Entry 8IYQ (electron microscopy, 2.46 A resolution); this record covers chains A and F of the 4 polymer chains in the assembly.

[Chain A]
Name: deadCbCas9
Notes: engineered mutation(s): D9A, H837A
Chain sequence (1442 residues; row label = number of the first residue in the row):
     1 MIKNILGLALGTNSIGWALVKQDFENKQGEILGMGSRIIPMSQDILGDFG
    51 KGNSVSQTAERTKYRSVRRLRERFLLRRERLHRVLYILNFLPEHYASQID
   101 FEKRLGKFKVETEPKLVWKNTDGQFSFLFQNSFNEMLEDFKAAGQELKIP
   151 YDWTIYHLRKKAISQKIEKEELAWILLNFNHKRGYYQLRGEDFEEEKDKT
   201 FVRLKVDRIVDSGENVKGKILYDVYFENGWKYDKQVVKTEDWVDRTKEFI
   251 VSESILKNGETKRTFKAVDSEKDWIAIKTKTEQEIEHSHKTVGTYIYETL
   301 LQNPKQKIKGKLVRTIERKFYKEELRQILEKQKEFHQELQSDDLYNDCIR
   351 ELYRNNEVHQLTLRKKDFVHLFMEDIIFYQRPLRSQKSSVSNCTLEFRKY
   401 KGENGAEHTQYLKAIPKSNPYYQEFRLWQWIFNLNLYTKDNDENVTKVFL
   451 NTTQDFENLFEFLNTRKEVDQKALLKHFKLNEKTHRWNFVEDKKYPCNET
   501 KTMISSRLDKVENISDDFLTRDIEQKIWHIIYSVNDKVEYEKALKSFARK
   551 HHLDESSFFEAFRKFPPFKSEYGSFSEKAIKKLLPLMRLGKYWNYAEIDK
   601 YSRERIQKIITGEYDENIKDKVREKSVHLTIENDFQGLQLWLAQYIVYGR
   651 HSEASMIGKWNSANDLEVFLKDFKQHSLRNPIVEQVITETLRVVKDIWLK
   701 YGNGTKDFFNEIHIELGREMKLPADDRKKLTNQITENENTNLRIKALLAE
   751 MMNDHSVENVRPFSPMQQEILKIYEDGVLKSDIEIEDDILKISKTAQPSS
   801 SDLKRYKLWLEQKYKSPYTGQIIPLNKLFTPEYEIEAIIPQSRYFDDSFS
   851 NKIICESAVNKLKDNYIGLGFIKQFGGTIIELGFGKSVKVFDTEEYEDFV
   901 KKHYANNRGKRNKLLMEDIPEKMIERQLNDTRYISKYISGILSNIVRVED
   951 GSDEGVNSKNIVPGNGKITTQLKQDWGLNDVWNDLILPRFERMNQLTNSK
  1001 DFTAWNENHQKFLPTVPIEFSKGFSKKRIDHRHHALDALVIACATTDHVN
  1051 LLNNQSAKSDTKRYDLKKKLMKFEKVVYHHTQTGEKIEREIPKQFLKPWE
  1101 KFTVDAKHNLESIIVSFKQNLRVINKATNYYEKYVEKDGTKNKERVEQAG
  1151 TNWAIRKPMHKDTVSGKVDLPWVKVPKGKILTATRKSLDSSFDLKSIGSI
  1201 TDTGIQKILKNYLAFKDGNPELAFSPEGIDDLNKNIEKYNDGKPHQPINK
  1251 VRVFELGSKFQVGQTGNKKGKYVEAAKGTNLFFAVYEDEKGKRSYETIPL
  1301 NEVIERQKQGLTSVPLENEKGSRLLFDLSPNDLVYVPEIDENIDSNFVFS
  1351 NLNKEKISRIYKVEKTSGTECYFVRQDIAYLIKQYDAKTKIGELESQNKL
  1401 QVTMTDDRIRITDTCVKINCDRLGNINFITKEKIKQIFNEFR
Not modelled in the structure: 718-929, 1074-1091, 1429-1442

[Chain F]
Molecule: TS
Sequence (28 nucleotides; row label = number of the first residue in the row):
    28 CGTTTTGTCTCGGCTCCCCGACATTCTC

[How chain A and chain F interact]
Residue-residue contacts (47):
  Tyr-185(A) / DG40(F)  sugar contact
  Gln-187(A) / DG40(F)  hydrogen bond to the base
  Gln-187(A) / DC41(F)  hydrogen bond to the sugar
  Arg-189(A) / DT42(F)  salt bridge to the phosphate
  Arg-189(A) / DC43(F)  salt bridge to the phosphate
  Trp-274(A) / DG39(F)  sugar contact
  Trp-274(A) / DG40(F)  sugar contact
  Leu-383(A) / DT42(F)  sugar contact
  Gln-386(A) / DC43(F)  base contact
  Gln-386(A) / DC44(F)  sugar contact
  Lys-387(A) / DC44(F)  phosphate contact
  Ser-389(A) / DC44(F)  hydrogen bond to the sugar
  Ser-389(A) / DC45(F)  sugar contact
  Val-390(A) / DC44(F)  phosphate contact
  Val-390(A) / DC45(F)  phosphate contact
  Ser-391(A) / DC45(F)  hydrogen bond to the phosphate
  Ser-391(A) / DC46(F)  phosphate contact
  Asn-433(A) / DT52(F)  base contact
  Asn-433(A) / DC53(F)  sugar contact
  Asn-488(A) / DT52(F)  hydrogen bond to the phosphate
  Asn-488(A) / DC53(F)  hydrogen bond to the phosphate
  Phe-489(A) / DT52(F)  sugar contact
  Ser-570(A) / DC44(F)  hydrogen bond to the phosphate
  Tyr-572(A) / DC44(F)  hydrogen bond to the phosphate
  Tyr-572(A) / DC45(F)  phosphate contact
  Lys-621(A) / DC55(F)  phosphate contact
  Gln-639(A) / DT54(F)  sugar contact
  Trp-641(A) / DT54(F)  sugar contact
  Trp-641(A) / DC55(F)  sugar contact
  His-651(A) / DC55(F)  phosphate contact
  Arg-932(A) / DA48(F)  salt bridge to the phosphate
  Lys-936(A) / DA48(F)  salt bridge to the phosphate
  Lys-1161(A) / DC36(F)  phosphate contact
  Asp-1162(A) / DC36(F)  hydrogen bond to the phosphate
  Thr-1163(A) / DT35(F)  sugar contact
  Thr-1163(A) / DC36(F)  hydrogen bond to the phosphate
  Lys-1186(A) / DT35(F)  salt bridge to the phosphate
  Tyr-1372(A) / DT31(F)  base contact
  Tyr-1385(A) / DT31(F)  sugar contact
  Tyr-1385(A) / DT32(F)  hydrogen bond to the phosphate
  Lys-1390(A) / DT32(F)  salt bridge to the phosphate
  Glu-1395(A) / DT31(F)  phosphate contact
  Ser-1396(A) / DT31(F)  hydrogen bond to the phosphate
  Gln-1397(A) / DT31(F)  base contact
  Gln-1397(A) / DT32(F)  hydrogen bond to the base
  Arg-1408(A) / DT30(F)  salt bridge to the phosphate
  Arg-1410(A) / DG29(F)  salt bridge to the phosphate
Other interface residues (no listed pair), chain A (41 interface residues in all): Lys-272, Asn-435, Tyr-437, Val-490, Lys-625, Tyr-933, Ala-1387, Gln-1401
Other interface residues (no listed pair), chain F (21 interface residues in all): DG47, DT51

[Overview]
Chain A and chain F form an interface of 41 and 21 residues respectively, with 13 hydrogen bonds and 8 salt
bridges. Among the polar pairs are Gln-187(A)/DG40(F), Gln-1397(A)/DT32(F) and Gln-187(A)/DC41(F).
Here chain A is deadCbCas9 and chain F is TS. Entry 8IYQ (Structure of CbCas9 bound to 20-nucleotide
complementary DNA substrate) was determined by electron microscopy together with 8WMH, 8WMM, 8WMN and 8WR4
from the same study.
